5J43 - chains E and F of the 4 polymer chains in the assembly; structure by X-ray diffraction, 2.70 A resolution.

Chain E:
Name: Cysteine synthase A
Source organism: Escherichia coli O157:H7
Notes: EC 2.5.1.47
Reference sequence: P0ABK6 (CYSK_ECO57); residue numbers follow UniProt; this construct covers 1-323
Amino-acid sequence (323 residues; numbered 1 to 323; the number before each row is that of its first residue):
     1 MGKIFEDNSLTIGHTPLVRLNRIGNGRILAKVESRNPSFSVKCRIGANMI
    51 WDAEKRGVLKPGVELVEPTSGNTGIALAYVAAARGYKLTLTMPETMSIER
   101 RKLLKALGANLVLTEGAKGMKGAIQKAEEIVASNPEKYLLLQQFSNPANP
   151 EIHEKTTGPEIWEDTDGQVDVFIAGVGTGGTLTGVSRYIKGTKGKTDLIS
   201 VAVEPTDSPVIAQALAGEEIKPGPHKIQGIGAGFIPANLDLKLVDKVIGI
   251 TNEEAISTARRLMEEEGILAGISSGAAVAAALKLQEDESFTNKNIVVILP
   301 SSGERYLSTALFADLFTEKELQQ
Unresolved in the structure: 1, 316-323
Modified residues: Lys42 ((2S)-2-amino-6-[[3-hydroxy-2-methyl-5-(phosphonooxymethyl)pyridin-4-yl]methylideneamino]hexanoic acid; LLP)
Sequence notes: conflict Gly2 (Ser in P0ABK6)
UniProt features mapped onto this chain:
  - binding site (hydrogen sulfide): Asn8, Arg35, Leu269
  - binding site (pyridoxal 5'-phosphate): Asn72, Gly177 to Thr181, Ser273
  - modified residue: Lys42 (N6-(pyridoxal phosphate)lysine)

Chain F:
Name: tRNA nuclease CdiA
Source organism: Escherichia coli O6:K15:H31 (strain 536 / UPEC)
Notes: EC 3.1.-.-
Reference sequence: Q0T963 (CDIA_ECOL5); residues 1-227 here correspond to UniProt positions 3016-3242 (UniProt number = residue number + 3015)
Amino-acid sequence (239 residues; numbered -11 to 227; the number before each row is that of its first residue; numbers below 1 keep their minus sign (Met-11 is residue -11)):
   -11 MAKSHHHHHHTSVENNALSLVARGCAVAAPCRTKVAEQLLEIGAKAGMAG
    39 LAGAAVKDMADRMTSDELEHLITLQMMGNDEITTKYLSSLHDKYGSGAAS
    89 NPNIGKDLTDAEKVELGGSGSGTGTPPPSENDPKQQNEKTVDKLNQKQES
   139 AIKKIDNTIKNALKDHDIIGTLKDMDGKPVPKENGGYWDAMQEMQNTLRG
   189 LRNHADTLKNVNNPEAQAAYGRATDAINKIESALKGYGI
Unresolved in the structure: -11 to 126
Sequence notes: initiating methionine (-11); expression tag (-10 to 0); engineered mutation Ala178 (His3193 in Q0T963)
UniProt features mapped onto this chain:
  - motif: Val1 to Asn4 (VENN CT cleavage motif)
  - active site: Asp155, Glu181
From the paper describing this entry:
  - specificity-determining residues: Met179, Gln183, Lys223, Gly224, Tyr225, Ile227 (proposed by the authors, not directly observed)
  - catalytic residues: Asp155, Glu181
  - mutagenesis - D155A, E181A: abolished catalytic activity
  - mutagenesis - W176A, T185I: decreased catalytic activity

Interface between chain E and chain F:
Pairs across the interface (52; chain E residue first):
  Lys42(E) - Ile227(F)
  Thr69(E) - Ile227(F)  hydrogen bond (side chain-backbone)
  Ser70(E) - Tyr225(F)
  Ser70(E) - Gly226(F)  hydrogen bond (side chain-backbone)
  Gly71(E) - Gly226(F)
  Gly71(E) - Ile227(F)
  Asn72(E) - Ile227(F)
  Thr73(E) - Ile227(F)  hydrogen bond (side chain-backbone)
  Pro93(E) - Tyr225(F)  hydrophobic
  Thr95(E) - Ile157(F)
  Thr95(E) - Lys161(F)  hydrogen bond (backbone-side chain)
  Thr95(E) - Tyr225(F)  hydrogen bond
  Gly116(E) - Leu160(F)
  Ala117(E) - Asp153(F)
  Ala117(E) - Ile156(F)
  Lys118(E) - Ala221(F)
  Gly119(E) - Leu160(F)
  Gly119(E) - Ala221(F)
  Met120(E) - Ala221(F)  hydrogen bond (backbone-backbone)
  Met120(E) - Lys223(F)
  Met120(E) - Gly224(F)
  Lys121(E) - Ser220(F)  hydrogen bond (backbone-backbone)
  Gln143(E) - Ile227(F)  hydrogen bond (side chain-backbone)
  Phe144(E) - Ile227(F)  hydrophobic
  Gly177(E) - Ile227(F)
  Asp207(E) - Gln183(F)  hydrogen bond
  Lys221(E) - Arg190(F)
  Pro222(E) - Leu186(F)
  Pro222(E) - Arg190(F)  hydrogen bond (backbone-side chain)
  Pro222(E) - Glu219(F)
  Pro224(E) - Thr159(F)
  Pro224(E) - Met179(F)  hydrophobic
  Pro224(E) - Gln183(F)  hydrogen bond (backbone-side chain)
  Pro224(E) - Leu222(F)
  His225(E) - Met163(F)
  His225(E) - Met179(F)
  Lys226(E) - Met179(F)
  Gln228(E) - Met163(F)
  Gln228(E) - Asp164(F)
  Gly229(E) - Gly226(F)
  Gly229(E) - Ile227(F)
  Ala232(E) - Lys223(F)
  Ala232(E) - Gly224(F)  hydrogen bond (backbone-backbone)
  Ala232(E) - Ile227(F)  hydrophobic
  Gly233(E) - Lys223(F)
  Phe234(E) - Lys223(F)
  Asn252(E) - Met179(F)
  Ser308(E) - Lys166(F)  hydrogen bond
  Thr309(E) - Asp164(F)
  Thr309(E) - Gly165(F)
  Ala310(E) - Gly165(F)  hydrogen bond (backbone-backbone)
  Ala310(E) - Pro169(F)  hydrophobic
Other interface residues (no listed pair), chain E (36 interface residues in all): Thr178, Ile220, Gly223, Ile230
Other interface residues (no listed pair), chain F (26 interface residues in all): Asp162, Met182

Overview:
36 residues of chain E and 26 residues of chain F are in contact; the contacts include 14 hydrogen bonds.
Polar pairs include Thr69(E)-Ile227(F), Ser70(E)-Gly226(F) and Thr73(E)-Ile227(F). The paper reports catalytic
residues Asp155(F) and Glu181(F); D155A and E181A of chain F abolish catalytic activity; 4 substitutions were
tested in all.
Here chain E is Cysteine synthase A (Escherichia coli O157:H7) and chain F is tRNA nuclease CdiA (Escherichia
coli O6:K15:H31 (strain 536 / UPEC)). Entry 5J43 (CdiA-CT from uropathogenic Escherichia coli in complex with
CysK) was determined by X-ray diffraction (same publication as 5J5V).
